Entry 6O7O (X-ray diffraction, 1.89 A resolution); this record covers chains C and D of the 4 polymer chains in the assembly.

== Chain C ==
Protein: Nitrogenase molybdenum-iron protein alpha chain
Source organism: Azotobacter vinelandii
Notes: EC 1.18.6.1
Reference sequence: P07328 (NIFD_AZOVI); numbering as in UniProt (aligned over 1-492)
Amino-acid sequence (492 residues; each row starts with the number of its first residue):
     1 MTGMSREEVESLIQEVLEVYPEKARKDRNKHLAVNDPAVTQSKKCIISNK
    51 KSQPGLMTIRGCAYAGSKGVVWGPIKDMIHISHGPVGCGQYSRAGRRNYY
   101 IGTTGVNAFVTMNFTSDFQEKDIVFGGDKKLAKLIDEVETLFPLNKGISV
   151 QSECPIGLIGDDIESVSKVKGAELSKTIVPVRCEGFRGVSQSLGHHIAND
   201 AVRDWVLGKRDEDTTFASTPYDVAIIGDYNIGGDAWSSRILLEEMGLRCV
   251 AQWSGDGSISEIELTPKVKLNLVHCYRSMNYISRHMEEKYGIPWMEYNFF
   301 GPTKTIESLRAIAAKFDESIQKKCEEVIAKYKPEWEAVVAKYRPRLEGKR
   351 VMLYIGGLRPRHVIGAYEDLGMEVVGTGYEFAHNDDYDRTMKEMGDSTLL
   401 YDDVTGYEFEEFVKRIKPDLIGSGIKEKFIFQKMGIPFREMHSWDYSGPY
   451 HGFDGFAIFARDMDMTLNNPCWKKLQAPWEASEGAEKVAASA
Disordered / not traced: 1-3, 482-492
Bound ions: fe(8)-S(7) cluster Fe: Cys62, Cys88, Cys154 (shared with Cys70(D), Cys95(D), Cys153(D) of chain D); Fe ion near Cys275 (its only coordinating residue here)
Residues lining bound ligands:
  - fe(8)-S(7) cluster (CLF): Cys62, Tyr64, Pro85, Gly87, Cys88, Tyr91, Glu153, Cys154, Gly185
  - 3-hydroxy-3-carboxy-adipic acid (HCA): Ala65, Gly95, Arg96, Gln191, Gly424, Ile425, Lys426, Glu440, His442
  - ICS (iron-sulfur-molybdenum cluster with interstitial carbon): Val70, Arg96, His195, Tyr229, Ile231, Cys275, Arg277, Ser278, Ile355, Gly356, Gly357, Leu358, Arg359, Pro360, Phe381, Met441, His442
UniProt features mapped onto this chain:
  - binding site ([8Fe-7S] cluster): Cys62, Cys88, Cys154
  - binding site ([7Fe-Mo-9S-C-homocitryl] cluster): Cys275, His442

== Chain D ==
Protein: Nitrogenase molybdenum-iron protein beta chain
Source organism: Azotobacter vinelandii
Notes: EC 1.18.6.1
Reference sequence: P07329 (NIFK_AZOVI); residue numbers follow UniProt; this construct covers 1-523
Amino-acid sequence (523 residues; each row starts with the number of its first residue):
     1 MSQQVDKIKASYPLFLDQDYKDMLAKKRDGFEEKYPQDKIDEVFQWTTTK
    51 EYQELNFQREALTVNPAKACQPLGAVLCALGFEKTMPYVHGSQGCVAYYR
   101 SYFNRHFREPVSCVSDSMTEDAAVFGGQQNMKDGLQNCKATYKPDMIAVS
   151 TTCMAEVIGDDLNAFINNSKKEGFIPDEFPVPFAHTPAFVGSHVTGWDNM
   201 FEGIARYFTLKSMDDKVVGSNKKINIVPGFETYLGNFRVIKRMLSEMGVG
   251 YSLLSDPEEVLDTPADGQFRMYAGGTTQEEMKDAPNALNTVLLQPWHLEK
   301 TKKFVEGTWKHEVPKLNIPMGLDWTDEFLMKVSEISGQPIPASLTKERGR
   351 LVDMMTDSHTWLHGKRFALWGDPDFVMGLVKFLLELGCEPVHILCHNGNK
   401 RWKKAVDAILAASPYGKNATVYIGKDLWHLRSLVFTDKPDFMIGNSYGKF
   451 IQRDTLHKGKEFEVPLIRIGFPIFDRHHLHRSTTLGYEGAMQILTTLVNS
   501 ILERLDEETRGMQATDYNHDLVR
Disordered / not traced: 1
Differences from the reference sequence: engineered mutation Tyr99 (Phe in P07329), Ala188 (Ser in P07329)
Bound ions: fe(8)-S(7) cluster Fe: Cys70, Cys95, Cys153 (shared with Cys62(C), Cys88(C), Cys154(C) of chain C); Fe ion site 1: Arg108, Glu109 (shared with 2 residues of chain B); Fe ion site 2: Asp353, Asp357 (shared with 2 residues of chain B)
Residues lining bound ligands: fe(8)-S(7) cluster (CLF): Cys70, Pro72, Ser92, Gly94, Cys95, Tyr98, Tyr99, Thr152, Cys153, Ala188
UniProt features mapped onto this chain:
  - binding site ([8Fe-7S] cluster): Cys70, Cys95, Cys153
Reported in the primary citation:
  - mutagenesis - F99Y/S188A, S188A: unchanged growth in response to diazotrophic growth conditions
  - mutagenesis - F99Y, F99Y/S188A, S188A: decreased catalytic activity

== Interface between chain C and chain D ==
Pairs across the interface - 200 pairs, chain C then chain D:
  Val19(C) with Ala140(D); Lys143(D)
  Tyr20(C) with Thr141(D)
  Pro21(C) with Gln136(D); Asn137(D); Ala140(D)
  Lys23(C) with Gln129(D); Asp133(D), salt bridge
  Ala24(C) with Asn137(D)
  Ser52(C) with Gln93(D), hydrogen bond; Ser117(D)
  Pro54(C) with Ser115(D); Asp116(D); Asn130(D); Gly134(D); Asn137(D), hydrogen bond (backbone-side chain)
  Gly55(C) with Val114(D); Ser115(D), hydrogen bond (backbone-backbone); Gly134(D); Cys138(D); Tyr142(D)
  Leu56(C) with Asn137(D); Thr141(D); Tyr142(D), hydrogen bond (backbone-side chain)
  Met57(C) with Met86(D), hydrophobic; Arg100(D); Cys113(D); Val114(D), hydrophobic; Tyr142(D); Met271(D), hydrophobic
  Thr58(C) with Gln93(D); Arg100(D)
  Arg60(C) with Gln93(D); Ala97(D)
  Gly61(C) with Gln93(D), hydrogen bond (backbone-side chain); Gly94(D)
  Cys62(C) with Gly94(D)
  Tyr64(C) with Tyr98(D)
  Ala65(C) with Tyr98(D)
  Lys76(C) with Glu32(D), salt bridge
  Pro85(C) with Ala188(D), hydrophobic
  Val86(C) with Pro66(D), hydrophobic; Lys68(D); Ala69(D); Cys70(D)
  Gly87(C) with Cys70(D)
  Gln90(C) with Pro66(D), hydrogen bond (side chain-backbone); Lys68(D); Tyr102(D); Tyr447(D)
  Tyr91(C) with Ala69(D); Cys70(D), hydrogen bond; Leu73(D); Tyr98(D), hydrophobic; Tyr99(D), hydrophobic; Tyr102(D), hydrophobic
  Ser92(C) with Tyr98(D)
  Arg93(C) with Asn65(D), hydrogen bond; Tyr447(D); Phe450(D)
  Gly95(C) with Arg105(D)
  Tyr99(C) with Ser11(D)
  Thr103(C) with Ile40(D)
  Thr104(C) with Arg453(D)
  Val106(C) with Ile40(D); Val43(D), hydrophobic; Phe44(D), hydrophobic
  Asn107(C) with Lys34(D); Ile40(D)
  Thr111(C) with Arg453(D)
  Met112(C) with Val64(D), hydrophobic; Asn65(D); Trp428(D), hydrophobic
  Asn113(C) with Thr63(D); Val64(D); Asn65(D), hydrogen bond (backbone-backbone); Pro66(D)
  Phe114(C) with Thr63(D); Val64(D), hydrophobic
  Thr115(C) with Leu62(D); Thr63(D), hydrogen bond (backbone-backbone)
  Ser116(C) with Ala61(D)
  Asp117(C) with Thr63(D); Lys68(D), salt bridge
  Phe118(C) with Phe189(D)
  Gln119(C) with Phe189(D)
  Glu120(C) with Phe189(D), hydrogen bond (backbone-backbone); Val190(D)
  Ile123(C) with Phe189(D), hydrophobic
  Lys130(C) with Ala61(D)
  Lys133(C) with Glu60(D); Ala61(D)
  Leu134(C) with Ala61(D); Leu62(D), hydrophobic
  Glu137(C) with Arg59(D); Glu60(D), hydrogen bond (side chain-backbone); Ala61(D), hydrogen bond (side chain-backbone); Leu62(D), hydrogen bond (side chain-backbone)
  Val138(C) with Leu62(D), hydrophobic
  Thr140(C) with Trp46(D); Leu55(D)
  Leu141(C) with Tyr52(D), hydrogen bond (backbone-side chain); Leu55(D), hydrophobic; Asn56(D); Arg59(D)
  Phe142(C) with Trp428(D), hydrophobic
  Pro143(C) with Trp46(D)
  Leu144(C) with Tyr35(D); Val43(D), hydrophobic
  Lys146(C) with Glu32(D); Glu33(D), hydrogen bond (side chain-backbone)
  Cys154(C) with Ser92(D); Cys153(D), hydrophobic
  Pro155(C) with Cys153(D), hydrophobic
  Leu158(C) with Ala123(D), hydrophobic; Met154(D), hydrophobic; Val157(D), hydrophobic
  Ile159(C) with Val157(D), hydrophobic
  Phe186(C) with Thr119(D); Glu120(D), hydrogen bond (backbone-backbone); Met154(D), hydrophobic
  Arg187(C) with Glu120(D)
  Gly188(C) with Thr119(D); Glu120(D), hydrogen bond (backbone-side chain)
  Val189(C) with Gln93(D), hydrogen bond (backbone-side chain)
  Arg210(C) with Glu33(D), salt bridge
  Gly232(C) with Ser11(D); Phe15(D)
  Gly233(C) with Phe15(D)
  Trp236(C) with Phe15(D), hydrophobic; Tyr20(D); Met23(D); Leu24(D)
  Ser237(C) with Tyr20(D)
  Arg239(C) with Met23(D); Lys27(D); Phe31(D)
  Ile240(C) with Asp19(D); Tyr20(D), hydrophobic; Met23(D), hydrogen bond (backbone-side chain)
  Arg248(C) with Phe31(D)
  Cys249(C) with Phe31(D)
  Val250(C) with Phe31(D)
  Gln252(C) with Lys27(D)
  Asp256(C) with Lys27(D), salt bridge
  Ser258(C) with Phe31(D); Glu32(D)
  Ser260(C) with Phe31(D), hydrogen bond (side chain-backbone); Glu32(D), hydrogen bond (side chain-backbone); Glu33(D)
  Glu261(C) with Lys27(D), salt bridge; Phe31(D); Glu32(D)
  Lys330(C) with Ser2(D)
  Glu334(C) with Ser2(D), hydrogen bond; Gln3(D), hydrogen bond (side chain-backbone)
  Ala337(C) with Val5(D)
  Lys341(C) with Val5(D); Asp6(D), salt bridge
  Tyr342(C) with Ile8(D)
  Gly406(C) with Tyr142(D), hydrogen bond (backbone-side chain)
  Tyr407(C) with Thr141(D); Tyr142(D), hydrogen bond (backbone-side chain)
  Glu410(C) with Phe269(D)
  Ile425(C) with Ser101(D); Asn104(D)
  Lys426(C) with Ala97(D); Arg100(D); Ser101(D); Asn104(D)
  Phe429(C) with Asn104(D); Arg108(D); Glu109(D); Pro110(D)
  Ile430(C) with Pro110(D), hydrophobic; Phe269(D), hydrophobic
  Lys433(C) with Glu109(D), salt bridge; Pro110(D); Thr263(D), hydrogen bond (side chain-backbone); Pro264(D); Asp266(D); Gly267(D), hydrogen bond (backbone-backbone); Gln268(D), hydrogen bond (backbone-backbone)
  Met434(C) with Gly267(D); Phe269(D)
  Gly448(C) with Ala10(D); Ser11(D), hydrogen bond (backbone-backbone)
  Pro449(C) with Ser11(D); Phe15(D), hydrophobic
  Asp454(C) with Ser2(D), hydrogen bond (side chain-backbone); Gln3(D), hydrogen bond (backbone-side chain); Tyr20(D), hydrogen bond
  Ala457(C) with Ile8(D)
  Ile458(C) with Gln3(D); Ile8(D), hydrophobic; Lys9(D)
  Arg461(C) with Ile8(D)
  Leu475(C) with Ala265(D); Asp266(D); Gly267(D)
Other interface residues (no listed pair), chain C (112 interface residues in all): Gln53, Ile59, Asp77, Cys88, Arg97, Ile101, Gly105, Ser190, Leu193, Phe216, Glu243, Leu264, Tyr331, Val338, Thr405, Gln432
Other interface residues (no listed pair), chain D (98 interface residues in all): Leu14, Lys39, Gln58, Ala67, Ser112, Ile158, His396, Asp454

== Overview ==
112 residues of chain C and 98 residues of chain D are in contact; the contacts include 33 hydrogen bonds and
8 salt bridges. Polar pairs include Lys23(C)-Asp133(D), Lys76(C)-Glu32(D) and Asp117(C)-Lys68(D). The paper
reports that F99Y, F99Y/S188A and S188A of chain D reduce catalytic activity; F99Y/S188A and S188A of chain D
leave growth in response to diazotrophic growth conditions unchanged.
Here chain C is Nitrogenase molybdenum-iron protein alpha chain and chain D is Nitrogenase molybdenum-iron
protein beta chain, both from Azotobacter vinelandii. Entry 6O7O (Nitrogenase MoFeP mutant F99Y/S188A from
Azotobacter vinelandii in the dithionite reduced state after redox cycling) was determined by X-ray
diffraction together with 6O7L, 6O7M, 6O7N, 6O7P, 6O7Q, 6O7R and 6O7S from the same study.
